Entry 6SUH (X-ray diffraction, 1.26 A resolution); this record covers chains A and B.

Chain A (and B):
Protein: Transthyretin
Source organism: Homo sapiens
Notes: chain B of this document is another copy of the same molecule, construct and numbering; everything in this record applies to it too
UniProt: P02766 (TTHY_HUMAN); residues -19 to 127 here correspond to UniProt positions 1-147 (UniProt number = residue number + 20)
Amino-acid sequence (147 residues; each row starts with the number of its first residue; numbers below 1 keep their minus sign (Met-19 is residue -19)):
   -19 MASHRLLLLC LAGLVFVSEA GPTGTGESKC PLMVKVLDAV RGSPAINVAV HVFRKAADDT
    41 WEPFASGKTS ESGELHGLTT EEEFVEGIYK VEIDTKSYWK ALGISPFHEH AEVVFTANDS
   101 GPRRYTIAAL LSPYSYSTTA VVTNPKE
Disordered / not traced: -19 to 9, 126-127 (chain B: -19 to 9, 125-127)
Residues lining bound ligands: 3-O-methyltolcapone (LVE): Lys15, Leu17, Thr106, Ala108, Ala109, Leu110, Ser117, Thr118, Thr119, Val121
Curated features (UniProtKB/Swiss-Prot):
  - binding site (L-thyroxine): Lys15, Glu54, Ser117
  - modified residue: Cys10 (Sulfocysteine), Glu42 (4-carboxyglutamate), Ser52 (Phosphoserine)
  - glycosylation: Asn98 (N-linked (GlcNAc...) asparagine)

How chain A and chain B interact:
Pairs across the interface (37):
  Lys76(A) with Thr96(B)
  Phe87(A) with Phe95(B), hydrophobic; Thr96(B); Tyr105(B), hydrophobic; Ile107(B), hydrophobic; Ala120(B), hydrophobic
  His88(A) with Val93(B); Val94(B); Thr118(B)
  Glu89(A) with Val94(B), hydrogen bond (backbone-backbone); Thr96(B), hydrogen bond
  Glu92(A) with Glu92(B); Val94(B); Tyr116(B), hydrogen bond (backbone-side chain)
  Val93(A) with His88(B)
  Val94(A) with His88(B); Glu89(B), hydrogen bond (backbone-backbone)
  Phe95(A) with Phe87(B), hydrophobic
  Thr96(A) with Glu89(B), hydrogen bond
  Tyr105(A) with Phe87(B), hydrophobic
  Ile107(A) with Phe87(B), hydrophobic
  Tyr114(A) with Thr119(B), hydrogen bond (backbone-side chain); Ala120(B), hydrogen bond (backbone-backbone)
  Ser115(A) with Thr118(B), hydrogen bond (side chain-backbone); Thr119(B)
  Tyr116(A) with Glu92(B), hydrogen bond (side chain-backbone); Ser117(B); Thr118(B), hydrogen bond (backbone-backbone)
  Ser117(A) with Tyr116(B); Ser117(B)
  Thr118(A) with Ser115(B), hydrogen bond (backbone-side chain); Tyr116(B), hydrogen bond (backbone-backbone)
  Thr119(A) with Tyr114(B), hydrogen bond (side chain-backbone); Ser115(B)
  Ala120(A) with Phe87(B), hydrophobic; Tyr114(B), hydrogen bond (backbone-backbone)
  Val122(A) with Phe87(B), hydrophobic
Other interface residues (no listed pair), chain A (21 interface residues in all): Ile68, His90
Other interface residues (no listed pair), chain B (21 interface residues in all): Ile68, Lys76, His90, Val122

Summary:
The chain A/chain B interface involves 21 residues from each chain; the contacts include 14 hydrogen bonds.
Among the polar pairs are Glu89(A)-Thr96(B), Glu92(A)-Tyr116(B) and Tyr114(A)-Thr119(B). Chain A binds
3-O-methyltolcapone. Curated annotation (UniProt) lists 3 L-thyroxine-binding residues on chain A.
Both chains are Transthyretin (Homo sapiens). Entry 6SUH (Crystal structure of human transthyretin in complex
with 3-O-methyltolcapone, a tolcapone analogue) was determined by X-ray diffraction, deposited together with
6SUG.
